4BE1 - chains A and C of the 4 polymer chains in the assembly; structure by X-ray diffraction, 2.71 A resolution.

Chain A:
Molecule: Integrase
From: Human spumaretrovirus
Notes: EC 2.7.7.-
UniProtKB: P14350 (POL_FOAMV); residues 1-392 here correspond to UniProt positions 752-1143 (UniProt number = residue number + 751)
Sequence (395 residues; row label = number of the first residue in the row; numbers below 1 keep their minus sign (Gly-2 is residue -2)):
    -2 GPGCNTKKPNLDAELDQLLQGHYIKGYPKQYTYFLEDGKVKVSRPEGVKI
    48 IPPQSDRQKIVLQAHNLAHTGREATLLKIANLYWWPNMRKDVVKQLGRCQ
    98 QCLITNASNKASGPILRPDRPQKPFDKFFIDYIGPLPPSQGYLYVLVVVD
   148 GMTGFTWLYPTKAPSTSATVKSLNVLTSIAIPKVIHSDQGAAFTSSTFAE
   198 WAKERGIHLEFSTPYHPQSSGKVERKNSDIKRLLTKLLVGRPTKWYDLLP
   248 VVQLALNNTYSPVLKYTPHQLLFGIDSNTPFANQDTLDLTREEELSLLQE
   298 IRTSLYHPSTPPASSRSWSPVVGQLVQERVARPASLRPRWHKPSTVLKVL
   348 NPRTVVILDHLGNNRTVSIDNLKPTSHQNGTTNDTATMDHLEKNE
Disordered / not traced: -2 to 7, 376-392
Construct notes: expression tag (-2 to 0); variant Ser217 (Gly968 in P14350), Gly218 (Ser969 in P14350)
Curated features (UniProtKB/Swiss-Prot):
  - binding site (Mg(2+)): Asp123, Asp185
Metal / ion sites: Zn2+: His62, His66, Cys96, Cys99; Mg2+ site 1: Asp128, Asp185 (together with xz-116); Mg2+ site 2: Asp128, Glu221 (together with xz-116)
Residues lining bound ligands: xz-116 (CI4; 2-(3-chloro-2-fluorobenzyl)-6,7-dihydroxy-2,3-dihydro-1H-isoindol-1-one): Asp128, Tyr129, Asp185, Pro214, Gln215, Glu221
What the authors report for this chain:
  - binding site for xz-116: Pro214, Gln215, Glu221

Chain C:
Molecule: 19 nucleotide preprocessed pfv donor DNA (non-transferred strand)
Sequence (19 nucleotides; row label = number of the first residue in the row):
     1 ATTGTCATGGAATTTCGCA
Metal / ion sites: Mg2+: DA19 (shared with 2 residues of chain B)

Chain A / chain C interface:
Pairs across the interface (44):
  Ile112(A) - DG4(C)  phosphate contact
  Ile112(A) - DT5(C)  base contact
  Leu113(A) - DT3(C)  base contact
  Leu113(A) - DG4(C)  hydrogen bond to the phosphate
  Arg114(A) - DG4(C)  sugar contact
  Arg114(A) - DT5(C)  salt bridge to the phosphate
  Pro115(A) - DT3(C)  base contact
  Pro115(A) - DG4(C)  phosphate contact
  Pro115(A) - DT5(C)  phosphate contact
  Lys124(A) - DT3(C)  base contact
  His183(A) - DT3(C)  salt bridge to the phosphate
  Glu207(A) - DT2(C)  phosphate contact
  Glu207(A) - DT3(C)  base contact
  Phe208(A) - DT2(C)  sugar contact
  Phe208(A) - DT3(C)  phosphate contact
  Ser209(A) - DT3(C)  phosphate contact
  Thr210(A) - DT2(C)  phosphate contact
  Thr210(A) - DT3(C)  hydrogen bond to the phosphate
  His213(A) - DG4(C)  phosphate contact
  Gln215(A) - DG4(C)  sugar contact
  Ser216(A) - DT3(C)  hydrogen bond to the phosphate
  Gly218(A) - DG4(C)  hydrogen bond to the base
  Gly218(A) - DT5(C)  sugar contact
  Lys219(A) - DT5(C)  sugar contact
  Lys219(A) - DC6(C)  salt bridge to the phosphate
  Arg222(A) - DG4(C)  base contact
  Arg222(A) - DT5(C)  hydrogen bond to the base
  Arg222(A) - DC6(C)  hydrogen bond to the base
  Arg222(A) - DA7(C)  hydrogen bond to the sugar
  Asp226(A) - DA7(C)  sugar contact
  Arg229(A) - DA7(C)  hydrogen bond to the phosphate
  Arg229(A) - DT8(C)  salt bridge to the phosphate
  Ser258(A) - DA7(C)  hydrogen bond to the phosphate
  Pro259(A) - DA7(C)  phosphate contact
  Pro259(A) - DT8(C)  base contact
  Lys345(A) - DA1(C)  base contact
  Leu347(A) - DA1(C)  base contact
  Leu347(A) - DT2(C)  base contact
  Asn348(A) - DT2(C)  hydrogen bond to the base
  Asn348(A) - DT3(C)  hydrogen bond to the sugar
  Arg350(A) - DG4(C)  salt bridge to the phosphate
  Thr351(A) - DT3(C)  sugar contact
  Val353(A) - DA1(C)  base contact
  Thr363(A) - DA1(C)  base contact
Interface residues without a listed pair, chain A (30 interface residues in all): Arg117, His205, Glu221

In short:
30 residues of chain A and 8 residues of chain C are in contact, with 11 hydrogen bonds and 5 salt bridges.
Polar contacts include Gly218(A)-DG4(C), Arg222(A)-DT5(C) and Arg222(A)-DC6(C). Chain A binds xz-116. From
UniProt: Mg2+-binding residues Asp123(A) and Asp185(A) on chain A. From the paper: a binding site for xz-116
at Pro214(A), Gln215(A) and Glu221(A).
Chain A is Integrase (Human spumaretrovirus) and chain C is 19 nucleotide preprocessed pfv donor DNA
(non-transferred strand); the structure, PFV intasome with inhibitor XZ-116, was determined by X-ray
diffraction together with 4BDY, 4BDZ, 4BE0 and 4BE2 from the same study.
